PDB entry 8EOE | electron microscopy, 3.20 A resolution | chains C and D of the 9 polymer chains in the assembly

[Chain C]
Protein: DNA-directed RNA polymerase subunit beta
Source organism: Mycobacterium tuberculosis H37Rv
Notes: EC 2.7.7.6
UniProt: P9WGY9 (RPOB_MYCTU); numbering as in UniProt (aligned over 1-1178)
Sequence (1178 residues; each row starts with the number of its first residue):
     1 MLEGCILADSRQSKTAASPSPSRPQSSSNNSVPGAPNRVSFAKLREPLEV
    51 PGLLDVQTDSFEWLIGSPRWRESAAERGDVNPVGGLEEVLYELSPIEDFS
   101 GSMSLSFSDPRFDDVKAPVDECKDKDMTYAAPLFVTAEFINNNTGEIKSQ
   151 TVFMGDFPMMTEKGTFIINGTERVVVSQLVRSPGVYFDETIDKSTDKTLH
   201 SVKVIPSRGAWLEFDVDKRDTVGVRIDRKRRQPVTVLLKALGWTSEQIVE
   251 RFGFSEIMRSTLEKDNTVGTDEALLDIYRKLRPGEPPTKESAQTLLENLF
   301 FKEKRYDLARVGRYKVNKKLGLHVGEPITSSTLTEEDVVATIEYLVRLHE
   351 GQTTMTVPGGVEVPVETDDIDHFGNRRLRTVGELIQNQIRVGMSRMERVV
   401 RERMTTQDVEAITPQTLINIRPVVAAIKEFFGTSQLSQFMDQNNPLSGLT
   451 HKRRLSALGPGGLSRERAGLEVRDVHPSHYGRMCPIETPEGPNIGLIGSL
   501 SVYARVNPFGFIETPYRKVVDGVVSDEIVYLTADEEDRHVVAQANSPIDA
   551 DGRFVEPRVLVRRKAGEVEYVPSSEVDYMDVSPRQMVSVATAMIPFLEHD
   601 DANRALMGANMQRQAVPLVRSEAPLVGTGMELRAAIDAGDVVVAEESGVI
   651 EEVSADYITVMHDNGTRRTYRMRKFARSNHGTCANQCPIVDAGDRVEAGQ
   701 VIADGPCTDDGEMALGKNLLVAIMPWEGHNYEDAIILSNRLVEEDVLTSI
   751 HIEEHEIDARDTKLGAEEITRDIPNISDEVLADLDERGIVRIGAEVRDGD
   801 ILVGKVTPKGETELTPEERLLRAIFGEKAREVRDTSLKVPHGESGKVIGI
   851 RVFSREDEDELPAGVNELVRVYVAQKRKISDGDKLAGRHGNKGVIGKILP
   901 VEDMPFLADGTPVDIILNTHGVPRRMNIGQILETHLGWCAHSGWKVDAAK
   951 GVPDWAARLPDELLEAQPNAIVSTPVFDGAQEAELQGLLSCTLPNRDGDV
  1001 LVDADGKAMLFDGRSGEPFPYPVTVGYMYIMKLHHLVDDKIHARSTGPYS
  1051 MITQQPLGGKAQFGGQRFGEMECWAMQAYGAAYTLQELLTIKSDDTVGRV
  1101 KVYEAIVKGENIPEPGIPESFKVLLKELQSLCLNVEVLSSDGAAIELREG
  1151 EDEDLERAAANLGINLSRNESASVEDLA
Unresolved in the structure: 1-29, 812-828, 1152-1178
Swiss-Prot annotation at these positions:
  - natural variant: Val423 (V423A: In strain: vr1), Leu436 (L436P: In strain: vr2), Ser437 (S437T: In strain: vr3), Gln438 to Asp441 (sequence variant, change not given here; In strain: RJ49), Gln438 (Q438L: In strain: vr4), Phe439 (F439V: In strain: RJ37), Met440 to Asn443 (deletion: In strain: RJ55), Asp441 (D441V: In strain: vr3), Leu449 to Lys452 (sequence variant, change not given here; In strain: RJ48), His451 (H451D: In strain: vr5; H451L: In strain: SP28; H451N: In strain: vr6; H451P: In strain: vr8; H451Q: In strain: vr1; H451R: In strain: vr7), Ser456 (S456L: In strain: vr11 and RJ37; S456Q: In strain: vr9; S456W: In strain: vr10), Leu458 (L458P: In strain: vr12 and SP22)
  - mutagenesis: Glu138 (E138R: Weakens interaction with TRCF and CarD), Ile147 (I147A: Weakens interaction with TRCF and CarD), Lys148 (K148A: Does not affect association with TRCF, but weakens interaction with CarD), Ser149 (S149A: Does not affect association with TRCF, but weakens interaction with CarD)

[Chain D]
Protein: DNA-directed RNA polymerase subunit beta'
Source organism: Mycobacterium tuberculosis H37Rv
Notes: EC 2.7.7.6
UniProt: P9WGY7 (RPOC_MYCTU); residue numbers follow UniProt; this construct covers 1-1316
Sequence (1316 residues; each row starts with the number of its first residue):
     1 MLDVNFFDELRIGLATAEDIRQWSYGEVKKPETINYRTLKPEKDGLFCEK
    51 IFGPTRDWECYCGKYKRVRFKGIICERCGVEVTRAKVRRERMGHIELAAP
   101 VTHIWYFKGVPSRLGYLLDLAPKDLEKIIYFAAYVITSVDEEMRHNELST
   151 LEAEMAVERKAVEDQRDGELEARAQKLEADLAELEAEGAKADARRKVRDG
   201 GEREMRQIRDRAQRELDRLEDIWSTFTKLAPKQLIVDENLYRELVDRYGE
   251 YFTGAMGAESIQKLIENFDIDAEAESLRDVIRNGKGQKKLRALKRLKVVA
   301 AFQQSGNSPMGMVLDAVPVIPPELRPMVQLDGGRFATSDLNDLYRRVINR
   351 NNRLKRLIDLGAPEIIVNNEKRMLQESVDALFDNGRRGRPVTGPGNRPLK
   401 SLSDLLKGKQGRFRQNLLGKRVDYSGRSVIVVGPQLKLHQCGLPKLMALE
   451 LFKPFVMKRLVDLNHAQNIKSAKRMVERQRPQVWDVLEEVIAEHPVLLNR
   501 APTLHRLGIQAFEPMLVEGKAIQLHPLVCEAFNADFDGDQMAVHLPLSAE
   551 AQAEARILMLSSNNILSPASGRPLAMPRLDMVTGLYYLTTEVPGDTGEYQ
   601 PASGDHPETGVYSSPAEAIMAADRGVLSVRAKIKVRLTQLRPPVEIEAEL
   651 FGHSGWQPGDAWMAETTLGRVMFNELLPLGYPFVNKQMHKKVQAAIINDL
   701 AERYPMIVVAQTVDKLKDAGFYWATRSGVTVSMADVLVPPRKKEILDHYE
   751 ERADKVEKQFQRGALNHDERNEALVEIWKEATDEVGQALREHYPDDNPII
   801 TIVDSGATGNFTQTRTLAGMKGLVTNPKGEFIPRPVKSSFREGLTVLEYF
   851 INTHGARKGLADTALRTADSGYLTRRLVDVSQDVIVREHDCQTERGIVVE
   901 LAERAPDGTLIRDPYIETSAYARTLGTDAVDEAGNVIVERGQDLGDPEID
   951 ALLAAGITQVKVRSVLTCATSTGVCATCYGRSMATGKLVDIGEAVGIVAA
  1001 QSIGEPGTQLTMRTFHQGGVGEDITGGLPRVQELFEARVPRGKAPIADVT
  1051 GRVRLEDGERFYKITIVPDDGGEEVVYDKISKRQRLRVFKHEDGSERVLS
  1101 DGDHVEVGQQLMEGSADPHEVLRVQGPREVQIHLVREVQEVYRAQGVSIH
  1151 DKHIEVIVRQMLRRVTIIDSGSTEFLPGSLIDRAEFEAENRRVVAEGGEP
  1201 AAGRPVLMGITKASLATDSWLSAASFQETTRVLTDAAINCRSDKLNGLKE
  1251 NVIIGKLIPAGTGINRYRNIAVQPTEEARAAAYTIPSYEDQYYSPDFGAA
  1301 TGAAVPLDDYGYSDYR
Unresolved in the structure: 1, 1013-1024, 1283-1316
Bound ions: Zn2+ site 1: Cys60, Cys62, Cys75, Cys78; Mg2+: Asp535, Asp537, Asp539 (shared with 1 residue of chain R); Zn2+ site 2: Cys891, Cys968, Cys975, Cys978
Swiss-Prot annotation at these positions:
  - binding site (Zn(2+)): Cys60, Cys62, Cys75, Cys78, Cys891, Cys968, Cys975, Cys978
  - binding site (Mg(2+)): Asp535, Asp537, Asp539

[Interface between chain C and chain D]
Residue-residue contacts - 251 pairs, chain C then chain D:
  Leu470(C) - Leu865(D)  hydrophobic
  Arg473(C) - Arg857(D)
  Asp474(C) - His854(D)
  Asp474(C) - Lys858(D)
  Val475(C) - Thr853(D)
  Val475(C) - His854(D)  hydrogen bond (backbone-side chain)
  Val475(C) - Arg857(D)
  His476(C) - Phe850(D)
  Tyr480(C) - Val846(D)
  Tyr480(C) - Phe850(D)  hydrophobic
  Pro485(C) - Arg857(D)  hydrogen bond (backbone-side chain)
  Ile486(C) - Tyr849(D)  hydrophobic
  Gly495(C) - Arg857(D)
  Gln543(C) - Thr845(D)
  Gln543(C) - Val846(D)
  Gln543(C) - Leu847(D)
  Asn545(C) - Thr845(D)
  Asn545(C) - Val846(D)
  Arg562(C) - Leu847(D)
  Tyr570(C) - Arg834(D)
  Pro583(C) - Val846(D)
  Met586(C) - Val846(D)
  Met586(C) - Phe850(D)  hydrophobic
  Leu597(C) - Tyr849(D)
  Glu598(C) - Phe840(D)
  Glu598(C) - Gly843(D)
  Glu598(C) - Leu844(D)  hydrogen bond (backbone-backbone)
  His599(C) - Phe840(D)
  His599(C) - Arg841(D)
  His599(C) - Glu842(D)
  His599(C) - Gly843(D)
  Asp600(C) - Phe840(D)
  Asp600(C) - Tyr849(D)  hydrogen bond (backbone-side chain)
  Asp601(C) - Phe840(D)
  Asp601(C) - Tyr849(D)
  Asn603(C) - Leu860(D)
  Ala605(C) - Tyr849(D)
  Ile723(C) - Thr730(D)  hydrogen bond (backbone-side chain)
  Pro725(C) - Asp580(D)
  Pro725(C) - Ala724(D)
  Pro725(C) - Thr725(D)
  Trp726(C) - Thr725(D)
  Glu727(C) - Thr725(D)
  Glu727(C) - Arg726(D)  salt bridge
  Gly728(C) - Pro434(D)
  Gly728(C) - Phe721(D)
  His729(C) - Val432(D)
  His729(C) - Pro434(D)
  Tyr731(C) - Phe536(D)
  Tyr731(C) - Arg578(D)  hydrogen bond
  Tyr731(C) - Leu579(D)  hydrophobic
  Tyr731(C) - Asp580(D)
  Tyr731(C) - Phe721(D)  hydrophobic
  Glu732(C) - Asp535(D)
  Glu732(C) - Phe536(D)  hydrogen bond (backbone-backbone)
  Glu732(C) - Arg578(D)  salt bridge
  Glu732(C) - Leu579(D)
  Asp733(C) - Phe536(D)
  Ala734(C) - Val432(D)  hydrophobic
  Lys763(C) - Leu39(D)
  Asp798(C) - Arg478(D)
  Lys884(C) - Asp537(D)
  Lys892(C) - Asp537(D)  salt bridge
  Val894(C) - Phe536(D)
  Val894(C) - Gly538(D)
  Ile895(C) - Val431(D)
  Gly896(C) - Val431(D)
  Asn918(C) - Asp580(D)  hydrogen bond
  Thr919(C) - Val729(D)
  Thr919(C) - Val731(D)
  His920(C) - Leu579(D)
  His920(C) - Thr583(D)  hydrogen bond
  Arg924(C) - Gln813(D)
  Met926(C) - Gln813(D)
  Met926(C) - Phe840(D)  hydrophobic
  Ile928(C) - Phe840(D)
  Ile931(C) - Val731(D)
  His935(C) - Met733(D)
  Phe977(C) - Thr845(D)
  Phe977(C) - Tyr849(D)  hydrophobic
  Glu982(C) - Met733(D)
  Glu982(C) - Arg841(D)
  Gln986(C) - Met733(D)
  Lys1007(C) - Thr730(D)
  Lys1007(C) - Ser732(D)
  Lys1007(C) - Asp735(D)  salt bridge
  Asp1012(C) - Arg726(D)  salt bridge
  Pro1020(C) - Arg726(D)
  Tyr1021(C) - Tyr587(D)
  Tyr1021(C) - Ser727(D)
  Tyr1021(C) - Gly728(D)
  Thr1024(C) - Thr730(D)  hydrogen bond
  Thr1024(C) - Val731(D)  hydrogen bond (side chain-backbone)
  Val1037(C) - Lys520(D)
  Asp1038(C) - Lys520(D)  salt bridge
  Lys1040(C) - Arg427(D)
  Lys1040(C) - Val429(D)
  Lys1040(C) - Gln540(D)
  Ile1041(C) - Arg427(D)
  Ile1041(C) - Lys520(D)
  His1042(C) - Gly426(D)
  His1042(C) - Arg427(D)  hydrogen bond (backbone-backbone)
  His1042(C) - Met447(D)
  Ala1043(C) - Ser425(D)
  Ala1043(C) - Met447(D)  hydrophobic
  Ala1043(C) - Glu450(D)
  Ala1043(C) - Leu451(D)  hydrophobic
  Arg1044(C) - Asp423(D)  salt bridge
  Arg1044(C) - Tyr424(D)  hydrogen bond (backbone-backbone)
  Arg1044(C) - Ser425(D)  hydrogen bond (backbone-backbone)
  Arg1044(C) - Glu450(D)
  Ser1045(C) - Asp423(D)
  Ser1045(C) - Tyr424(D)
  Ser1045(C) - Glu450(D)
  Tyr1049(C) - Asp423(D)  hydrogen bond
  Met1051(C) - Arg89(D)  hydrogen bond (backbone-side chain)
  Ile1052(C) - Arg89(D)  hydrogen bond (backbone-side chain)
  Ile1052(C) - Pro326(D)
  Gln1055(C) - Asn416(D)  hydrogen bond (side chain-backbone)
  Gln1055(C) - Lys420(D)
  Gln1055(C) - Arg421(D)
  Pro1056(C) - Arg421(D)
  Pro1056(C) - Asp423(D)
  Leu1057(C) - Arg421(D)
  Gly1058(C) - Arg421(D)
  Phe1063(C) - Glu450(D)
  Gly1065(C) - Arg421(D)  hydrogen bond (backbone-side chain)
  Gly1065(C) - Val422(D)
  Gln1066(C) - Arg421(D)
  Gln1066(C) - Val422(D)  hydrogen bond (backbone-backbone)
  Gln1066(C) - Ser425(D)
  Gln1066(C) - Gly426(D)
  Gln1066(C) - Arg427(D)
  Arg1067(C) - Arg414(D)
  Arg1067(C) - Gln415(D)  hydrogen bond (side chain-backbone)
  Arg1067(C) - Gly419(D)  hydrogen bond (side chain-backbone)
  Arg1067(C) - Lys420(D)
  Arg1067(C) - Arg421(D)
  Phe1068(C) - Gly419(D)
  Phe1068(C) - Lys420(D)  hydrogen bond (backbone-backbone)
  Glu1070(C) - Leu418(D)
  Met1071(C) - Thr503(D)
  Glu1072(C) - Asn499(D)
  Glu1072(C) - Thr503(D)
  Glu1072(C) - Ile509(D)
  Cys1073(C) - Leu418(D)
  Trp1074(C) - Arg875(D)
  Trp1074(C) - Val878(D)
  Trp1074(C) - Gln1001(D)
  Ala1075(C) - Gln1001(D)
  Met1076(C) - Met559(D)  hydrophobic
  Gln1077(C) - Gln882(D)
  Gln1077(C) - Ala994(D)
  Gln1077(C) - Ile997(D)
  Gln1077(C) - Leu1248(D)
  Gln1077(C) - Val1252(D)
  Ala1078(C) - Arg506(D)
  Ala1078(C) - Gln1001(D)
  Tyr1079(C) - Arg506(D)
  Tyr1079(C) - Leu507(D)
  Tyr1079(C) - Ile509(D)  hydrogen bond (side chain-backbone)
  Tyr1079(C) - Leu558(D)
  Tyr1079(C) - Met559(D)  hydrophobic
  Tyr1079(C) - Asn564(D)  hydrogen bond
  Gly1080(C) - Gly1261(D)
  Gly1080(C) - Thr1262(D)  hydrogen bond (backbone-side chain)
  Ala1081(C) - Glu554(D)
  Ala1082(C) - Glu554(D)
  Ala1082(C) - Leu1257(D)
  Ala1082(C) - Ile1258(D)  hydrophobic
  Ala1082(C) - Thr1262(D)
  Ala1082(C) - Gly1263(D)
  Tyr1083(C) - Glu550(D)
  Tyr1083(C) - Glu554(D)  hydrogen bond (backbone-side chain)
  Tyr1083(C) - Arg1268(D)
  Thr1084(C) - Ala551(D)
  Thr1084(C) - Glu554(D)  hydrogen bond
  Glu1087(C) - Pro546(D)
  Glu1087(C) - Leu547(D)
  Glu1087(C) - Ser548(D)  hydrogen bond
  Glu1087(C) - Ala551(D)
  Leu1088(C) - Val422(D)
  Leu1089(C) - Lys420(D)
  Leu1089(C) - Val1252(D)  hydrophobic
  Lys1092(C) - Val422(D)
  Lys1092(C) - Asp423(D)  hydrogen bond (backbone-backbone)
  Lys1092(C) - Leu545(D)  hydrogen bond (side chain-backbone)
  Ser1093(C) - Lys420(D)
  Ser1093(C) - Arg421(D)  hydrogen bond (side chain-backbone)
  Asp1094(C) - Lys420(D)
  Tyr1103(C) - Met457(D)
  Ile1106(C) - Pro454(D)  hydrophobic
  Ile1106(C) - Phe455(D)  hydrophobic
  Ile1106(C) - Lys458(D)
  Ile1106(C) - Leu547(D)  hydrophobic
  Val1107(C) - Lys458(D)
  Val1107(C) - Ile469(D)  hydrophobic
  Gly1109(C) - Lys458(D)
  Gly1116(C) - Val4(D)
  Ile1117(C) - Phe7(D)  hydrophobic
  Ile1117(C) - Ile1254(D)
  Pro1118(C) - Ile1254(D)
  Glu1119(C) - Arg89(D)  salt bridge
  Ser1120(C) - Asn416(D)
  Ser1120(C) - Leu417(D)
  Phe1121(C) - Leu10(D)  hydrophobic
  Lys1122(C) - Leu2(D)
  Val1123(C) - Arg89(D)
  Leu1124(C) - Leu406(D)  hydrophobic
  Leu1124(C) - Phe413(D)  hydrophobic
  Leu1124(C) - Leu417(D)  hydrophobic
  Lys1126(C) - Glu90(D)  hydrogen bond (side chain-backbone)
  Glu1127(C) - Leu402(D)
  Glu1127(C) - Leu405(D)
  Leu1128(C) - Leu406(D)  hydrophobic
  Leu1128(C) - Leu1233(D)  hydrophobic
  Gln1129(C) - Trp23(D)
  Ser1130(C) - Ile320(D)
  Ser1130(C) - Leu402(D)
  Leu1131(C) - His103(D)  hydrogen bond (backbone-side chain)
  Leu1131(C) - Leu406(D)  hydrophobic
  Cys1132(C) - Ala15(D)
  Cys1132(C) - Leu314(D)  hydrophobic
  Cys1132(C) - Pro318(D)
  Cys1132(C) - Phe382(D)  hydrophobic
  Leu1133(C) - Gly13(D)
  Leu1133(C) - Trp23(D)
  Leu1133(C) - Ala1237(D)  hydrophobic
  Asn1134(C) - Arg11(D)
  Asn1134(C) - Ile12(D)
  Asn1134(C) - Gly13(D)  hydrogen bond (backbone-backbone)
  Asn1134(C) - Leu14(D)
  Asn1134(C) - Asp19(D)
  Asn1134(C) - Trp23(D)
  Val1135(C) - Leu10(D)  hydrophobic
  Val1135(C) - Arg11(D)
  Glu1136(C) - Leu10(D)
  Glu1136(C) - Arg11(D)  salt bridge
  Val1137(C) - Phe7(D)  hydrophobic
  Val1137(C) - Glu9(D)
  Val1137(C) - Leu10(D)  hydrophobic
  Leu1138(C) - Asp8(D)  hydrogen bond (backbone-backbone)
  Leu1138(C) - Glu9(D)  hydrogen bond (backbone-backbone)
  Leu1138(C) - Arg11(D)
  Ser1139(C) - Phe6(D)
  Ser1139(C) - Asp8(D)
  Ser1140(C) - Asp8(D)
  Ile1145(C) - Phe7(D)  hydrophobic
  Leu1147(C) - Leu2(D)  hydrophobic
  Leu1147(C) - Phe7(D)  hydrophobic
  Arg1148(C) - Glu90(D)
Also at the interface, not in a pair above, chain C (156 interface residues in all): Pro477, Ile494, Arg558, Leu560, Glu567, Val568, Ala602, Met724, Arg760, Gly799, Gly893, Leu932, Leu985, Asp1005, Phe1019, Pro1022, Val1023, Thr1046, Thr1053, Gly1069, Leu1085, Gln1086, Thr1090, Ile1091, Arg1099, Val1102, Ile1112, Glu1114, Glu1149
Also at the interface, not in a pair above, chain D (169 interface residues in all): Asp3, Asn5, Ile20, Tyr25, Lys86, Met92, Trp105, Tyr106, Pro321, Glu323, Leu324, Gly332, Arg412, Ser428, Ile430, Gln435, Pro444, Lys453, Lys473, Leu497, Leu504, His505, Gln510, Pro526, His544, Met581, Glu750, Arg770, Ile802, Thr808, Thr816, Leu817, Pro827, Ile851, Asn852, Ala856, Val998, Trp1220, Ile1253, Gly1255, Lys1256, Ala1260

[Overview]
156 residues of chain C face 169 of chain D across their interface, with 37 hydrogen bonds and 9 salt bridges.
Among the polar pairs are Glu727(C)-Arg726(D), Glu732(C)-Arg578(D) and Lys892(C)-Asp537(D).
Here chain C is DNA-directed RNA polymerase subunit beta and chain D is DNA-directed RNA polymerase subunit
beta', both from Mycobacterium tuberculosis H37Rv. Entry 8EOE (Mycobacterium tuberculosis transcription
elongation complex with Bacillus subtilis NusG (EC_LG)) was determined by electron microscopy (same
publication as 8EHQ, 8EJ3, 8EOF, 8EOS, 8EOT and 8EXY).
